3EVU - chain A; structure by X-ray diffraction, 1.75 A resolution.

[Chain A]
Name: Myosin light chain kinase, Green fluorescent protein, Calmodulin-1  chimera
From: Aequorea victoria
Notes: EC 2.7.11.18; fragment: UNP P11799 residues 1731-1749, UNP P42212 residues 2-144/147-238, UNP P0DP29 residues 3-238
UniProtKB: chimeric construct of P11799, P42212, P0DP29: residues 41-59 from P11799 (MYLK_CHICK) positions 1731-1749 (UniProt number = residue number + 1690); residues 60-151 from P42212 positions 147-238 (UniProt number = residue number + 87); residues 160-302 from P42212 positions 2-144 (UniProt number = residue number - 158); residues 305-450 from P0DP29 positions 3-148 (UniProt number = residue number - 302)
Chain sequence (449 residues; each row starts with the number of its first residue; note: 2 numbers in that range are skipped by the numbering (no residue carries them; nothing is unmodelled there)):
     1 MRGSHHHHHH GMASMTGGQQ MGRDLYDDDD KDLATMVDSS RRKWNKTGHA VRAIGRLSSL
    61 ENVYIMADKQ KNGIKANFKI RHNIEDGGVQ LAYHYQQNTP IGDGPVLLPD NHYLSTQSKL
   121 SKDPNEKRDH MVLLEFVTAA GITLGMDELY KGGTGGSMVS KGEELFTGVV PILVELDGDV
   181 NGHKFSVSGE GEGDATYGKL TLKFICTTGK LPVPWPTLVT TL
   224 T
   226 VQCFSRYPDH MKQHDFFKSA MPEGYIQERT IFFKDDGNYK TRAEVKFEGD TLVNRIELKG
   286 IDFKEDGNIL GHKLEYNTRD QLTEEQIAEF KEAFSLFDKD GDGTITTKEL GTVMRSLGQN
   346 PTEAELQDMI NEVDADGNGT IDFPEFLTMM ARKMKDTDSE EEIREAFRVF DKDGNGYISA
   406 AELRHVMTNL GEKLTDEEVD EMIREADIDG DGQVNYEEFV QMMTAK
Not modelled in the structure: 1-38, 147-159, 304-306, 451
Construct notes: conflict Asn45 (Gln1735 in P11799), Leu60 (Ser147 in P42212), Glu61 (His148 in P42212), Ala76 (Val163 in P42212), Gly88 (Ser175 in P42212), Tyr93 (Asp180 in P42212), Lys119 (Ala206 in P42212), Leu144 (His231 in P42212), Leu222 (Phe64 in P42212), Ile251 (Val93 in P42212); linker (152-159, 303-304); chromophore (224); expression tag (451)
Modified residues: Thr224 (chromophore; CRO)
Glycans and other covalent adducts: covalent link Leu222-Thr224; covalent link Thr224-Val226
Ion coordination: Ca2+ site 1: Asp323, Asp325, Asp327, Thr329, Glu334; Ca2+ site 2: Asp359, Asp361, Asn363, Thr365, Glu370; Ca2+ site 3: Asp396, Asp398, Asn400, Tyr402, Glu407; Ca2+ site 4: Asp432, Asp434, Asp436, Gln438, Glu443
Swiss-Prot annotation at these positions:
  - binding site (Ca(2+)): Asp323, Asp325, Asp327, Thr329, Glu334, Asp359, Asp361, Asn363, Thr365, Glu370, Asp396, Asp398, Asn400, Tyr402, Glu407, Asp432, Asp434, Asp436, Gln438, Glu443
  - modified residue: Lys324 (N6-acetyllysine), Thr347 (Phosphothreonine), Ser384 (Phosphoserine), Lys397 (N6-acetyllysine), Tyr402 (Phosphotyrosine), Ser404 (Phosphoserine), Thr413 (Phosphothreonine), Lys418 (N6,N6,N6-trimethyllysine), Tyr441 (Phosphotyrosine)
  - cross-link: Lys324 (Glycyl lysine isopeptide (Lys-Gly) (interchain with G-Cter in SUMO2))
Reported in the primary citation:
  - conformationally variable residues (side-chain flip): Thr116

[Overview]
Asp323, Asp325, Asp327, Thr329 and Glu334 coordinate Ca2+ site 1. Asp359, Asp361, Asn363, Thr365 and Glu370
form the Ca2+ site 2. Curated annotation (UniProt) lists 20 Ca2+-binding residues. From the paper:
conformational variability at Thr116.
Chain A is Myosin light chain kinase, Green fluorescent protein, Calmodulin-1  chimera (Aequorea victoria);
the structure, Crystal structure of Calcium bound dimeric GCAMP2, was determined by X-ray diffraction,
deposited together with 3EVP, 3EVR and 3EVV.
